Entry 8EHQ (electron microscopy, 3.00 A resolution); this record covers chains C and N of the 9 polymer chains in the assembly.

[Chain C]
Name: DNA-directed RNA polymerase subunit beta
Organism: Mycobacterium tuberculosis H37Rv
Notes: EC 2.7.7.6
UniProt: P9WGY9 (RPOB_MYCTU); residue numbers follow UniProt; this construct covers 1-1178
Sequence (1178 residues; each row starts with the number of its first residue):
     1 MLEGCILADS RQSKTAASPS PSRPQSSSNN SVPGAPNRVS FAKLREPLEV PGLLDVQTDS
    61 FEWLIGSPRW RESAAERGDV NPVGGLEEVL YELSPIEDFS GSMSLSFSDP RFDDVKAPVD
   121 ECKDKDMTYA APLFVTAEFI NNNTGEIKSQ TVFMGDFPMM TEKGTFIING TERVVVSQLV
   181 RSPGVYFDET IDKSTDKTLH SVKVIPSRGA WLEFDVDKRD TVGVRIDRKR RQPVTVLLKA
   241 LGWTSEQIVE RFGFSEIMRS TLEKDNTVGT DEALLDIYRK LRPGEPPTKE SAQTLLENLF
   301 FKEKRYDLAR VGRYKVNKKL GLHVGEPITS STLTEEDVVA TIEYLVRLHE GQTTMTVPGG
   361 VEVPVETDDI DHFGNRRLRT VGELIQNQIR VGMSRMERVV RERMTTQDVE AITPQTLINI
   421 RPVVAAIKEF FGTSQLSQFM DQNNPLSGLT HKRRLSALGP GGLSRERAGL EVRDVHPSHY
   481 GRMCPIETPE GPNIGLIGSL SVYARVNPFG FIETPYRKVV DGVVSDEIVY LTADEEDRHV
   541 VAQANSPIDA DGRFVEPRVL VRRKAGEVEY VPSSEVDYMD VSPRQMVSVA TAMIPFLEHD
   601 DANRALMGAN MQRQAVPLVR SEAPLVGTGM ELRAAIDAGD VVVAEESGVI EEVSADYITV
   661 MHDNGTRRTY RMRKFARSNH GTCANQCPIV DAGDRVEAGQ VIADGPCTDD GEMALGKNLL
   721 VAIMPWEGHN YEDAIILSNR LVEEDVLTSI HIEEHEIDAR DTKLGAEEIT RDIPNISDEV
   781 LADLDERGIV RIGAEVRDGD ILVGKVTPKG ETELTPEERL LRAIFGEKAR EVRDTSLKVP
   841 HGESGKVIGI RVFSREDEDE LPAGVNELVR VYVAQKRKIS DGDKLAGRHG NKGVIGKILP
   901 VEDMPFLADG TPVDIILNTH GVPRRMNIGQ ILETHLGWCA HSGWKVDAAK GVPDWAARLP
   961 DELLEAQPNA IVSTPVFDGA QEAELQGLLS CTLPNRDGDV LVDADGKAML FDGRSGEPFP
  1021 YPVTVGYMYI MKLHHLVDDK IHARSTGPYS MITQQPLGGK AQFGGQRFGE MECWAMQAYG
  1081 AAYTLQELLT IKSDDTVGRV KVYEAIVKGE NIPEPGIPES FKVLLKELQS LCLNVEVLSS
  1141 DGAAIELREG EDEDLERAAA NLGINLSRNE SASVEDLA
Unresolved in the structure: 1-29, 1152-1178
UniProt features mapped onto this chain:
  - natural variant: Val423 (V423A: In strain: vr1), Leu436 (L436P: In strain: vr2), Ser437 (S437T: In strain: vr3), Gln438 to Asp441 (sequence variant, change not given here; In strain: RJ49), Gln438 (Q438L: In strain: vr4), Phe439 (F439V: In strain: RJ37), Met440 to Asn443 (deletion: In strain: RJ55), Asp441 (D441V: In strain: vr3), Leu449 to Lys452 (sequence variant, change not given here; In strain: RJ48), His451 (H451D: In strain: vr5; H451L: In strain: SP28; H451N: In strain: vr6; H451P: In strain: vr8; H451Q: In strain: vr1; H451R: In strain: vr7), Ser456 (S456L: In strain: vr11 and RJ37; S456Q: In strain: vr9; S456W: In strain: vr10), Leu458 (L458P: In strain: vr12 and SP22)
  - mutagenesis: Glu138 (E138R: Weakens interaction with TRCF and CarD), Ile147 (I147A: Weakens interaction with TRCF and CarD), Lys148 (K148A: Does not affect association with TRCF, but weakens interaction with CarD), Ser149 (S149A: Does not affect association with TRCF, but weakens interaction with CarD)

[Chain N]
Molecule: 40-nt DNA strand
Sequence (40 nucleotides; row label = number of the first residue in the row):
     1 GGGCGCATGC TGCTCTTCTT TGCCATCACG GCGACTGCCG
Unresolved in the structure: 1-2

[Interface between chain C and chain N]
Residue-residue contacts (10; chain C residue first):
  Gly209(C) - DT26(N)  phosphate contact
  Trp211(C) - DT26(N)  hydrogen bond to the phosphate
  Trp211(C) - DC27(N)  phosphate contact
  Arg228(C) - DT26(N)  salt bridge to the phosphate
  Arg228(C) - DC27(N)  salt bridge to the phosphate
  Arg282(C) - DT21(N)  sugar contact
  Arg305(C) - DG22(N)  salt bridge to the phosphate
  Glu466(C) - DA28(N)  base contact
  Arg467(C) - DC27(N)  salt bridge to the phosphate
  Arg467(C) - DA28(N)  hydrogen bond to the sugar
Other interface residues (no listed pair), chain C (8 interface residues in all): Arg398
Other interface residues (no listed pair), chain N (6 interface residues in all): DC23

[In short]
8 residues of chain C face 6 of chain N across their interface, with 2 hydrogen bonds and 4 salt bridges.
Among the polar pairs are Arg467(C)-DA28(N), Trp211(C)-DT26(N) and Arg228(C)-DT26(N). Curated annotation
(UniProt) lists 4 mutagenesis sites on chain C.
Chain C is DNA-directed RNA polymerase subunit beta (Mycobacterium tuberculosis H37Rv) and chain N is a 40-nt
DNA strand; the structure, Mycobacterium tuberculosis paused transcription complex with Bacillus subtilis
NusG, was determined by electron microscopy, deposited together with 8EJ3, 8EOE, 8EOF, 8EOS, 8EOT and 8EXY.
